PDB entry 7Z1D | X-ray diffraction, 1.55 A resolution | chains EEE and FFF

== Chain EEE ==
Name: Spike protein S1
Organism: Severe acute respiratory syndrome coronavirus 2
Reference sequence: P0DTC2 (SPIKE_SARS2); numbering as in UniProt (aligned over 330-532)
Amino-acid sequence (210 residues; row label = number of the first residue in the row):
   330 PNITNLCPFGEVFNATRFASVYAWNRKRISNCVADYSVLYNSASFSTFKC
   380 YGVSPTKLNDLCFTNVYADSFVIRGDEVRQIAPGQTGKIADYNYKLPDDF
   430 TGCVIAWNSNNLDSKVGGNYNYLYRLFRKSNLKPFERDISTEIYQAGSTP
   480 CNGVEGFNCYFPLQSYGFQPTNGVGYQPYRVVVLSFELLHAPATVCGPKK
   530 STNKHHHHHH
Disordered / not traced: 330-333, 528-539
Differences from the reference sequence: expression tag (533-539)
Disulfides: Cys-336/Cys-361, Cys-379/Cys-432, Cys-391/Cys-525, Cys-480/Cys-488
Covalently attached groups: N-acetylglucosamine (NAG) linked to Asn-343
Swiss-Prot annotation at these positions:
  - region: Arg-403 to Asp-405 (Integrin-binding motif), Asn-448 to Phe-456 (Immunodominant HLA epitope recognized by the CD8+)
  - glycosylation (N-linked (GlcNAc...) asparagine): Asn-331 (complex), Asn-343 (complex)
  - natural variant: Gly-339 (G339D: In strain: Omicron/BA.1, Omicron/BA.2 and 4 more; G339H: In strain: Omicron/BA.2.75, Omicron/XBB.1.5 and 1 more), Arg-346 (R346K: In strain: Mu/B.1.621; R346T: In strain: Omicron/BQ.1.1, Omicron/XBB.1.5 and 1 more), Leu-368 (L368I: In strain: Omicron/XBB.1.5, Omicron/EG.5.1), Ser-371 (S371F: In strain: Omicron/BA.2, Omicron/BA.2.12.1 and 6 more; S371L: In strain: Omicron/BA.1), Ser-373 (S373P: In strain: Omicron/BA.1, Omicron/BA.2 and 7 more), Ser-375 (S375F: In strain: Omicron/BA.1, Omicron/BA.2 and 7 more), Thr-376 (T376A: In strain: Omicron/BA.2, Omicron/BA.2.12.1 and 5 more), Asp-405 (D405N: In strain: Omicron/BA.2, Omicron/BA.2.12.1 and 6 more), Arg-408 (R408S: In strain: Omicron/BA.2, Omicron/BA.2.12.1 and 6 more), Lys-417 (K417N: In strain: Beta/B.1.351, Omicron/BA.1 and 8 more; K417T: In strain: Gamma/P.1), Asn-440 (N440K: In strain: Omicron/BA.1, Omicron/BA.2 and 7 more), Lys-444 (K444T: In strain: Omicron/BQ.1.1), 16 further natural variant entries in UniProt
  - mutagenesis: Asn-331 (N331Q: Reduced viral infectivity), Asn-343 (N343Q: Reduced viral infectivity), Leu-452 (L452R: Increased resistance to neutralizing antibodies. Decreases HLA binding to NF9 epitope. Increased binding affinity to human ACE2), Tyr-453 (Y453F: Decreased HLA binding to NF9 epitope. Increased binding affinity to human ACE2), Ala-475 (A475V: Increased resistance to neutralizing antibodies), Val-483 (V483A: Increased resistance to neutralizing antibodies), Glu-484 (E484D: Increased replication in human TMEM106B overexpressing cells), Phe-490 (F490L: Increased resistance to neutralizing antibodies and human covalescent sera neutralization), Gln-493 (Q493N: Reduced host ACE2-binding affinity in vitro; Q493Y: Reduced host ACE2-binding affinity in vitro), Asn-501 (N501T: Reduced host ACE2-binding affinity in vitro; N501Y: Increased binding affinity to human ACE2), His-519 (H519P: Increased resistance to human covalescent sera neutralization)

== Chain FFF ==
Name: H11-H6 nanobody
Organism: Lama glama
Notes: antibody fragment or engineered binder
Amino-acid sequence (134 residues; numbered 1 to 134; the number before each row is that of its first residue):
     1 QVQLVESGGGLMQAGGSLRLSCAVSGRTFSTAAMGWFRQAPGKEREFVAA
    51 IRWSGGSAYYADSVKGRFTISRDKAKNTVYLQMNSLKYEDTAVYYCAGSK
   101 ITRSLLSDYATWPYDYWGQGTQVTVSSKHHHHHH
Disordered / not traced: 129-134
Disulfides: Cys-22/Cys-96
Reported in the primary citation:
  - contacts within the chain: Thr-31/Arg-52 (hydrogen bond), Arg-103/Asp-108 (salt bridge), Arg-103/Trp-112 (cation-pi contact), Ile-101/Trp-112
  - conformationally variable residues (loop rearrangement, side-chain flip): Arg-27 to Ala-33, Trp-112

== Chain EEE / chain FFF interface ==
Pairs across the interface - 26 pairs, chain EEE then chain FFF:
  Gly-447(EEE) with Lys-100(FFF), hydrogen bond (backbone-side chain)
  Tyr-449(EEE) with Lys-100(FFF); Ile-101(FFF)
  Leu-452(EEE) with Thr-31(FFF); Thr-102(FFF)
  Leu-455(EEE) with Ser-104(FFF)
  Phe-456(EEE) with Ser-104(FFF)
  Gly-482(EEE) with Ser-57(FFF)
  Val-483(EEE) with Ser-57(FFF)
  Glu-484(EEE) with Arg-52(FFF), salt bridge; Ser-57(FFF), hydrogen bond (backbone-side chain); Ser-104(FFF); Leu-106(FFF)
  Tyr-489(EEE) with Ser-104(FFF); Leu-105(FFF), hydrophobic
  Phe-490(EEE) with Thr-31(FFF); Arg-52(FFF); Thr-102(FFF); Ser-104(FFF), hydrogen bond (backbone-side chain)
  Leu-492(EEE) with Thr-102(FFF); Ser-104(FFF), hydrogen bond (backbone-side chain)
  Gln-493(EEE) with Thr-102(FFF); Arg-103(FFF); Ser-104(FFF), hydrogen bond (side chain-backbone)
  Ser-494(EEE) with Ile-101(FFF); Thr-102(FFF), hydrogen bond (backbone-backbone)
Other interface residues (no listed pair), chain EEE (16 interface residues in all): Gly-446, Asn-450, Pro-491
Other interface residues (no listed pair), chain FFF (13 interface residues in all): Arg-27, Ser-54, Asp-108
From the paper, about this interface:
  - residue pairs: Tyr-449(EEE)/Ile-101(FFF) (hydrophobic contact), Leu-452(EEE)/Thr-102(FFF) (hydrophobic contact), Glu-484(EEE)/Arg-52(FFF) (salt bridge), Phe-490(EEE)/Arg-52(FFF) (cation-pi contact), Ser-494(EEE)/Thr-102(FFF) (hydrogen bond), Ser-104(FFF)/Phe-490(EEE) (backbone contact)
  - epitope / paratope residues, chain EEE: Tyr-449(EEE), Leu-452(EEE), Glu-484(EEE), Phe-490(EEE), Ser-494(EEE)
  - epitope / paratope residues, chain FFF: Arg-52(FFF), Ser-54(FFF), Ser-57(FFF), Lys-100(FFF), Ile-101(FFF), Thr-102(FFF), Ser-104(FFF), Asp-108(FFF)

== In short ==
16 residues of chain EEE and 13 residues of chain FFF are in contact, with 6 hydrogen bonds and 1 salt bridge.
Polar pairs include Glu-484(EEE)/Arg-52(FFF), Gly-447(EEE)/Lys-100(FFF) and Glu-484(EEE)/Ser-57(FFF). The
paper describes hydrophobic contacts between Tyr-449(EEE) and Ile-101(FFF) and Leu-452(EEE) and Thr-102(FFF);
a salt bridge between Glu-484(EEE) and Arg-52(FFF); a cation-pi contact between Phe-490(EEE) and Arg-52(FFF).
From the paper: epitope/paratope residues Tyr-449(EEE), Leu-452(EEE) and Arg-52(FFF) among others;
conformational variability at Arg-27(FFF) and Trp-112(FFF).
Here chain EEE is Spike protein S1 (Severe acute respiratory syndrome coronavirus 2) and chain FFF is H11-H6
nanobody (Lama glama). Entry 7Z1D (Nanobody H11-H6 bound to RBD) was determined by X-ray diffraction together
with 7Z1A, 7Z1B, 7Z1C, 7Z1E, 7Z6V, 7Z7X and 4 further entries from the same study.
